4QZU - chain A; structure by X-ray diffraction, 1.50 A resolution.

[Chain A]
Protein: Retinol-binding protein 2
Source organism: Homo sapiens
UniProtKB: P50120 (RET2_HUMAN); residues 1-133 here correspond to UniProt positions 2-134 (UniProt number = residue number + 1)
Amino-acid sequence (133 residues; row label = number of the first residue in the row):
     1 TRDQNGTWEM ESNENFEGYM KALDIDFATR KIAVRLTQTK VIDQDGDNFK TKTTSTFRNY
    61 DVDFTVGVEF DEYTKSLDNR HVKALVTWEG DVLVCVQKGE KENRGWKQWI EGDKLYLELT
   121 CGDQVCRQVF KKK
Residues lining bound ligands: retinol (RTL): Phe16, Tyr19, Met20, Ile25, Ala33, Gln38, Lys40, Ile42, Thr51, Thr53, Ser55, Arg58, Asn59, Tyr60, Val62, Phe64, Ser76, Leu77, Trp106, Gln108, Leu117, Leu119
UniProt features mapped onto this chain:
  - binding site (all-trans-retinol): Lys40, Gln108
From the paper describing this entry:
  - mutagenesis - T51I: unchanged binding to retinol

[Summary]
Ligands of chain A: retinol. From UniProt: all-trans-retinol-binding residues Lys40 and Gln108. The paper
reports that T51I leaves binding to retinol unchanged.
Chain A is Retinol-binding protein 2 (Homo sapiens); the structure, Crystal Structure of wild type Human
Cellular Retinol Binding Protein II (hCRBPII) bound to retinol at ..., was determined by X-ray diffraction,
deposited together with 4QYN, 4QYP and 4QZT.
